Entry 5YV1 (X-ray diffraction, 2.09 A resolution); this record covers chains F and G of the 3 polymer chains in the assembly.

== Chain F ==
Name: DNA polymerase IV
From: Escherichia coli K-12
Notes: EC 2.7.7.7
UniProt: Q47155 (DPO4_ECOLI); residues 2-351 here = UniProt positions 2-351
Sequence (352 residues; each row starts with the number of its first residue; numbering starts at 0):
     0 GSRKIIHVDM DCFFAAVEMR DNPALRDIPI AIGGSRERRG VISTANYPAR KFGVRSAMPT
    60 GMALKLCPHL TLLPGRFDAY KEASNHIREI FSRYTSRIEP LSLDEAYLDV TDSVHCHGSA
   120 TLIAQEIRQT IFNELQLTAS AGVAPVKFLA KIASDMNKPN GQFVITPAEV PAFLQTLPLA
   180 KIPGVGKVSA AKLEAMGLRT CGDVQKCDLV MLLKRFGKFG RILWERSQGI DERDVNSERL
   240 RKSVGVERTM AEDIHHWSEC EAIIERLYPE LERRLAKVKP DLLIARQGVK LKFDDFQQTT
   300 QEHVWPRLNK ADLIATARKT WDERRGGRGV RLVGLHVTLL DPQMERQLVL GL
Disordered / not traced: 342-351
Differences from the reference sequence: expression tag (0-1)
Metal / ion sites: Mg2+ site 1: Asp8, Met9, Asp103 (together with phosphate ion) (shared with 1 residue of chain H); Mg2+ site 2: Asp8, Asp103, Glu104 (shared with 2 residues of chain H)
Curated features (UniProtKB/Swiss-Prot):
  - active site: Glu104
  - binding site (Mg(2+)): Asp8, Asp103
  - site: Phe13 (Substrate discrimination)
  - natural variant: Glu36 to Arg38 (sequence variant, change not given here; In strain: ECOR 45B1), Gln124 (Q124K: In strain: ECOR 35D), Asn132 (N132S: In strain: ECOR 34B1 and ECOR 37UG), Gln135 (Q135H: In strain: ECOR 70B1), Pro170 (P170S: In strain: ECOR 37UG), Ala171 (A171T: In strain: ECOR 45B1, ECOR 46D and 2 more), Leu176 (L176F: In strain: ECOR 37UG), Gly201 (G201S: In strain: ECOR 59B2), Met210 (M210I: In strain: ECOR 37UG, ECOR 45B1 and 4 more; M210T: In strain: ECOR 35D, ECOR 46D and 6 more), Arg225 (R225C: In strain: ECOR 59B2 and ECOR 60B2), Ala310 (A310S: In strain: ECOR 57B2, ECOR 59B2 and 2 more), Asp321 (D321N: In strain: ECOR 35D)
  - mutagenesis: Asp8 (D8A/H: Loss of function), Arg49 (R49A/F: Loss of function), Asp103 (D103A/N: Loss of function), Glu104 (E104A: Loss of function)
From the paper describing this entry:
  - conformationally variable residues (side-chain flip): Arg49
  - mutagenesis - R49A: abolished catalytic activity

== Chain G ==
Molecule: DTN1
Sequence (18 nucleotides; each row starts with the number of its first residue):
   837 TCTAGGGTCC TAGGACCC
Disordered / not traced: 837

== How chain F and chain G interact ==
Pairs across the interface - 33 pairs, chain F then chain G:
  Arg38(F) - DT839(G)  sugar contact
  Arg38(F) - DA840(G)  sugar contact
  Val40(F) - DT839(G)  phosphate contact
  Val40(F) - DA840(G)  base contact
  Ser42(F) - DA840(G)  base contact
  Ala56(F) - DA840(G)  base contact
  Pro58(F) - DC838(G)  sugar contact
  Pro58(F) - DT839(G)  sugar contact
  Lys217(F) - DT847(G)  phosphate contact
  Arg238(F) - DT844(G)  hydrogen bond to the phosphate
  Arg238(F) - DC845(G)  salt bridge to the phosphate
  Arg240(F) - DG843(G)  salt bridge to the phosphate
  Arg240(F) - DT844(G)  phosphate contact
  Lys241(F) - DT844(G)  hydrogen bond to the phosphate
  Lys241(F) - DC845(G)  salt bridge to the phosphate
  Ser242(F) - DG843(G)  sugar contact
  Ser242(F) - DT844(G)  hydrogen bond to the phosphate
  Val243(F) - DG843(G)  phosphate contact
  Gly244(F) - DG842(G)  phosphate contact
  Gly244(F) - DG843(G)  hydrogen bond to the phosphate
  Val245(F) - DG842(G)  phosphate contact
  Glu246(F) - DG841(G)  sugar contact
  Glu246(F) - DG842(G)  hydrogen bond to the phosphate
  Arg247(F) - DG841(G)  phosphate contact
  Arg247(F) - DG842(G)  salt bridge to the phosphate
  Thr248(F) - DA840(G)  sugar contact
  Thr248(F) - DG841(G)  hydrogen bond to the phosphate
  Arg273(F) - DG842(G)  salt bridge to the phosphate
  Arg273(F) - DG843(G)  salt bridge to the phosphate
  Phe295(F) - DT839(G)  stacking on the base
  Arg330(F) - DT839(G)  salt bridge to the phosphate
  Arg330(F) - DA840(G)  salt bridge to the phosphate
  Leu331(F) - DG841(G)  phosphate contact
Other interface residues (no listed pair), chain F (25 interface residues in all): Gly39, Ile41, Gly60, Leu239, Lys291
Other interface residues (no listed pair), chain G (10 interface residues in all): DC846

== In short ==
25 residues of chain F and 10 residues of chain G are in contact; the contacts include 6 hydrogen bonds, 8
salt bridges and 1 aromatic stacking contact. Polar pairs include Arg238(F)-DT844(G), Lys241(F)-DT844(G) and
Ser242(F)-DT844(G). The paper reports that R49A of chain F abolishes catalytic activity; conformational
variability at Arg49(F).
Here chain F is DNA polymerase IV (Escherichia coli K-12) and chain G is DTN1. Entry 5YV1 (DNA polymerase IV -
DNA ternary complex 13) was determined by X-ray diffraction together with 5YUR, 5YUS, 5YUT, 5YUU, 5YUV, 5YUW
and 10 further entries from the same study.
